PDB entry 9QE0 | electron microscopy, 6.71 A resolution (low resolution: residue-level contacts below are approximate; hydrogen-bond / salt-bridge calls are withheld) | chains D and J of the 8 polymer chains in the assembly

Chain D:
Protein: JetB
Source organism: Neobacillus vireti LMG 21834
Sequence (389 residues; row label = number of the first residue in the row):
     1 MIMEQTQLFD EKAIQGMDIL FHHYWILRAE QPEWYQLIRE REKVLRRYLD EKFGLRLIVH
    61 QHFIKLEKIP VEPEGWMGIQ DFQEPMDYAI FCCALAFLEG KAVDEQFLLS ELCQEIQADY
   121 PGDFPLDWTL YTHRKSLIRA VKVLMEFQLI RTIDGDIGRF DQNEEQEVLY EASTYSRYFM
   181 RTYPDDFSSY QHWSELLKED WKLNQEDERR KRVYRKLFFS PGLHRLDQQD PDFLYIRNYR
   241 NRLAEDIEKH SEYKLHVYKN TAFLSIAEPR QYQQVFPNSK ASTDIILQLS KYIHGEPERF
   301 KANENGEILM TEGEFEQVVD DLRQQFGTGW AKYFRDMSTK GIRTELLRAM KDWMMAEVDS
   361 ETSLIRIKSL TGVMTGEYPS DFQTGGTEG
Not modelled in the structure: 1-4, 389

Chain J:
Protein: JetA
Source organism: Neobacillus vireti LMG 21834
Sequence (500 residues; row label = number of the first residue in the row; numbers below 1 keep their minus sign (Gly-3 is residue -3)):
    -3 GPAAMDSTMK KIIEASYLTA DSAAHYRTIL RYFYHQHERM RDFIAPEELL EHMRSIPAFA
    57 DFQEDQLHQQ LAQLVKWNNL IARQDMTNAK TIEEYKKKRF RYQCTPYTVE IERMIVQLEK
   117 LGDTFQGSLE RSQFDRLFQA ITSLQNELEN DLNKSAEEYM RIWEDVFRYF QTIRTSTADY
   177 IAYINSEQTD QRMQTEAFLV YKNQFTTYLR DFIVSLQKTS LQIQHSLSEL TLERLQHFFQ
   237 KLIEHRGAIP RLEDVSSSTN DWLTEYEEYW FSLRQWFLGS AVQQSELDIL QWQTNEMIRR
   297 MTRYVQRIGE RQQHFRSRKK DYLQLSKWFV ECRDSEEAHK LSAVVFGSMT IQHLQLEEAT
   357 TENLHVDTWD EAPTELTIKP RTVRYREKTK PGSFNSNEQK KKEQRELYLK EREQEKKLIE
   417 KYMTQGKITL SALSTVEPFI RKVLLSWIGK SMAAKNRMVK TDYGLHVKVM LDYEKTITLQ
   477 AEDGNLLMPD ATFLFEETRG
Not modelled in the structure: -3 to 0, 496

How chain D and chain J interact:
Contacting residue pairs - 15 pairs, chain D then chain J:
  Gln106(D) - Thr83(J)
  Gln106(D) - Ala85(J)
  Gln106(D) - Tyr91(J)
  Phe107(D) - Tyr91(J)
  Leu108(D) - Ile88(J)
  Leu108(D) - Tyr91(J)
  Glu111(D) - Tyr91(J)
  Asp154(D) - Lys86(J)
  Asp154(D) - Thr87(J)
  Asp154(D) - Ile88(J)
  Glu167(D) - Ile88(J)
  Val168(D) - Ile88(J)
  Leu169(D) - Ala85(J)
  Leu169(D) - Ile88(J)
  Leu169(D) - Tyr91(J)
Other interface residues (no listed pair), chain D (10 interface residues in all): Glu105, Ile153

Summary:
The interface between chain D and chain J involves 10 residues on one side and 6 on the other.
Chain D is JetB and chain J is JetA, both from Neobacillus vireti LMG 21834; the structure, Neobacillus vireti
Wadjet-II JetABC dimer, was determined by electron microscopy together with 9QE1 from the same study.
